8VYN - chains D and E of the 15 polymer chains in the assembly; structure by electron microscopy, 2.80 A resolution.

Chain D:
Protein: 7H3 Fab Heavy Chain
From: Homo sapiens
Notes: antibody fragment or engineered binder
Chain sequence (234 residues; each row starts with the number of its first residue; a row labelled like 82A-82C holds insertion residues (82A, then the next letters in order)):
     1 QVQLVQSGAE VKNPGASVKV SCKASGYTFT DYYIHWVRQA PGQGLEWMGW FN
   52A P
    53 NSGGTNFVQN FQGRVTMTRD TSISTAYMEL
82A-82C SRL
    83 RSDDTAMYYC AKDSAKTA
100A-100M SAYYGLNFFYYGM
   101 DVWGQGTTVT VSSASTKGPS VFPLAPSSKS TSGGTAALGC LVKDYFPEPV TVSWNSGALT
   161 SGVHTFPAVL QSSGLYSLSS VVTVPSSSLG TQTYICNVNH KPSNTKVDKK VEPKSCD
Not modelled in the structure: 114-217
Cystine bridges: Cys22-Cys92

Chain E:
Protein: 7H3 Fab Light Chain
From: Homo sapiens
Notes: antibody fragment or engineered binder
Chain sequence (216 residues; numbered 1 to 213 plus 4 insertion-coded residues; 1 number in that range is skipped by the numbering (no residue carries it; nothing is unmodelled there); the number before each row is that of its first residue; a row labelled like 27A-27B holds insertion residues (27A, then the next letters in order)):
     1 QSVLSQPPS
    11 ASGTPGQRVT ISCSGSS
27A-27B SN
    28 IGKNYVYWYQ QVPGTAPKLL MFKNNQRPSG VPDRFSGSKS GTSASLAISG LRSEDEADYY
    88 CSAWDGSL
95A-95B SR
    96 PLFGGGTKVT VLGQPKAAPS VTLFPPSSEE LQANKATLVC LISDFYPGAV TVAWKADSSP
   156 VKAGVETTTP SKQSNNKYAA SSYLSLTPEQ WKSHRSYSCQ VTHEGSTVEK TVAPTECS
Not modelled in the structure: 1, 107-213
Cystine bridges: Cys23-Cys88

How chain D and chain E interact:
Pairs across the interface - 29 pairs, chain D then chain E:
  Gln39(D) - Gln38(E)  hydrogen bond
  Gly44(D) - Tyr87(E)
  Leu45(D) - Pro44(E)  hydrophobic
  Leu45(D) - Tyr87(E)
  Trp47(D) - Arg95B(E)
  Trp47(D) - Pro96(E)
  Trp47(D) - Phe98(E)  hydrophobic
  Tyr91(D) - Gln38(E)
  Tyr91(D) - Thr42(E)
  Tyr91(D) - Ala43(E)  hydrophobic
  Tyr91(D) - Pro44(E)
  Phe100H(D) - Trp91(E)  hydrophobic
  Phe100H(D) - Pro96(E)  hydrophobic
  Phe100I(D) - Trp91(E)
  Tyr100J(D) - Tyr34(E)  hydrophobic
  Tyr100J(D) - Tyr36(E)  hydrogen bond
  Tyr100J(D) - Ser89(E)  hydrogen bond
  Tyr100J(D) - Trp91(E)  hydrophobic
  Tyr100J(D) - Pro96(E)  hydrophobic
  Tyr100K(D) - Tyr34(E)
  Gly100L(D) - Tyr34(E)
  Gly100L(D) - Tyr36(E)
  Met100M(D) - Tyr36(E)  hydrogen bond (backbone-side chain)
  Met100M(D) - Leu46(E)
  Met100M(D) - Phe98(E)  hydrophobic
  Asp101(D) - Leu46(E)
  Trp103(D) - Tyr36(E)  hydrophobic
  Trp103(D) - Pro44(E)
  Gly104(D) - Ala43(E)
Also at the interface, not in a pair above, chain D (19 interface residues in all): His35, Val37, Gln43, Val60, Gln105
Also at the interface, not in a pair above, chain E (15 interface residues in all): Asn31, Ala90

Summary:
19 residues of chain D face 15 of chain E across their interface; the contacts include 4 hydrogen bonds. Polar
contacts include Gln39(D)-Gln38(E), Met100M(D)-Tyr36(E) and Tyr100J(D)-Tyr36(E).
Here chain D is 7H3 Fab Heavy Chain and chain E is 7H3 Fab Light Chain, both from Homo sapiens. Entry 8VYN
(Soluble ectodomain of human cytomegalovirus (HCMV) glycoprotein B (gB) stabilized in a prefusion-like
conformation in complex ...) was determined by electron microscopy, deposited together with 8VYM.
